5CGG - chains Q and R of the 30 polymer chains in the assembly; structure by X-ray diffraction, 2.90 A resolution.

Chain Q:
Name: Proteasome subunit alpha type-4
Source organism: Saccharomyces cerevisiae (strain ATCC 204508 / S288c)
Notes: EC 3.4.25.1
UniProtKB: P40303 (PSA4_YEAST); residues -1 to 252 here correspond to UniProt positions 1-254 (UniProt number = residue number + 2)
Sequence (254 residues; row label = number of the first residue in the row; numbers below 1 keep their minus sign (Met-1 is residue -1)):
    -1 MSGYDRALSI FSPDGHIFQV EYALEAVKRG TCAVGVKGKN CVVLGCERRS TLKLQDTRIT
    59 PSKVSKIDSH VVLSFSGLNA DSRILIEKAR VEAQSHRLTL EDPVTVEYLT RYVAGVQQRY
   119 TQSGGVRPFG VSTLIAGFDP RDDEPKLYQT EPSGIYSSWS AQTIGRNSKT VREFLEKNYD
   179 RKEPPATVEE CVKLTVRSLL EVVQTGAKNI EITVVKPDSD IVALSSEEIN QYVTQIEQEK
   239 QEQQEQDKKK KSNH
Unresolved in the structure: -1 to 0, 241-252
Swiss-Prot annotation at these positions:
  - modified residue: Thr58 (Phosphothreonine)

Chain R:
Name: Proteasome subunit alpha type-5
Source organism: Saccharomyces cerevisiae (strain ATCC 204508 / S288c)
Notes: EC 3.4.25.1
UniProtKB: P32379 (PSA5_YEAST); residues -7 to 252 here correspond to UniProt positions 1-260 (UniProt number = residue number + 8)
Sequence (260 residues; row label = number of the first residue in the row; numbers below 1 keep their minus sign (Met-7 is residue -7)):
    -7 MFLTRSEYDR GVSTFSPEGR LFQVEYSLEA IKLGSTAIGI ATKEGVVLGV EKRATSPLLE
    53 SDSIEKIVEI DRHIGCAMSG LTADARSMIE HARTAAVTHN LYYDEDINVE SLTQSVCDLA
   113 LRFGEGASGE ERLMSRPFGV ALLIAGHDAD DGYQLFHAEP SGTFYRYNAK AIGSGSEGAQ
   173 AELLNEWHSS LTLKEAELLV LKILKQVMEE KLDENNAQLS CITKQDGFKI YDNEKTAELI
   233 KELKEKEAAE SPEEADVEMS
Unresolved in the structure: -7 to 0, 118-124, 243-252

Chain Q / chain R interface:
Pairs across the interface (61):
  Asp3(Q) - Glu117(R)
  Arg4(Q) - Asp1(R)
  Ala5(Q) - Val4(R)  hydrophobic
  Ala5(Q) - Glu117(R)  hydrogen bond (backbone-side chain)
  Ala5(Q) - Ser127(R)
  Ser7(Q) - Ser127(R)
  Ser7(Q) - Arg128(R)
  Ile8(Q) - Asp1(R)
  Ile8(Q) - Gln15(R)
  Phe9(Q) - Gln15(R)
  Phe9(Q) - Tyr18(R)  hydrophobic
  Phe9(Q) - Ser19(R)
  Phe9(Q) - Ala22(R)  hydrophobic
  Phe9(Q) - Leu73(R)  hydrophobic
  Phe9(Q) - Arg128(R)
  Phe9(Q) - Pro129(R)
  Phe9(Q) - Gly131(R)
  Ser10(Q) - Tyr18(R)
  Pro11(Q) - Tyr18(R)  hydrophobic
  Pro11(Q) - Glu21(R)
  Asp12(Q) - Glu21(R)
  Gly13(Q) - Tyr18(R)
  Gly13(Q) - Glu21(R)
  Gly13(Q) - Ala22(R)
  His14(Q) - Leu25(R)
  Ile15(Q) - Leu73(R)  hydrophobic
  Ile15(Q) - Arg128(R)
  Lys35(Q) - Glu52(R)  salt bridge
  Gln116(Q) - Ala75(R)
  Gln116(Q) - Asp76(R)
  Thr119(Q) - Arg128(R)  hydrogen bond (backbone-side chain)
  Gln120(Q) - Met126(R)
  Gln120(Q) - Ser127(R)  hydrogen bond (backbone-backbone)
  Gln120(Q) - Arg128(R)
  Gln120(Q) - Phe130(R)
  Ser121(Q) - Ser127(R)
  Gly122(Q) - Ser127(R)
  Ser151(Q) - Ala75(R)
  Gly152(Q) - Ala75(R)
  Ile153(Q) - Thr74(R)
  Ile153(Q) - Ala75(R)
  Ser155(Q) - Leu51(R)
  Ser155(Q) - Ser55(R)
  Ser156(Q) - Leu51(R)
  Ser156(Q) - Glu52(R)  hydrogen bond (backbone-backbone)
  Ser156(Q) - Ser55(R)  hydrogen bond (backbone-side chain)
  Trp157(Q) - Ser48(R)
  Trp157(Q) - Leu50(R)
  Trp157(Q) - Leu51(R)
  Ser158(Q) - Leu50(R)  hydrogen bond (backbone-backbone)
  Ser158(Q) - Glu52(R)  hydrogen bond
  Ala159(Q) - Leu50(R)
  Leu173(Q) - Leu50(R)  hydrophobic
  Glu174(Q) - Ser48(R)  hydrogen bond
  Glu174(Q) - Pro49(R)
  Glu174(Q) - Leu50(R)
  Tyr177(Q) - Leu50(R)  hydrophobic
  Arg179(Q) - Pro49(R)  hydrogen bond (side chain-backbone)
  Arg179(Q) - Leu50(R)  hydrogen bond (side chain-backbone)
  Arg179(Q) - Leu51(R)  hydrogen bond (side chain-backbone)
  Arg179(Q) - Glu52(R)
Interface residues without a listed pair, chain Q (31 interface residues in all): Arg170
Interface residues without a listed pair, chain R (26 interface residues in all): Thr47

In short:
31 residues of chain Q face 26 of chain R across their interface, with 11 hydrogen bonds and 1 salt bridge.
Among the polar pairs are Lys35(Q)-Glu52(R), Ala5(Q)-Glu117(R) and Thr119(Q)-Arg128(R).
Chain Q is Proteasome subunit alpha type-4 and chain R is Proteasome subunit alpha type-5, both from
Saccharomyces cerevisiae (strain ATCC 204508 / S288c); the structure, Yeast 20S proteasome beta5-G48C mutant
in complex with alpha-chloroacetamide 1, was determined by X-ray diffraction, deposited together with 5CGH,
5CGF and 5CGI.
